1P3L - chains I and G of the 10 polymer chains in the assembly; structure by X-ray diffraction, 2.40 A resolution.

[Chain I]
Molecule: Palindromic 146bp Human Alpha-Satellite DNA fragment
From: Homo sapiens
Sequence (146 nucleotides; numbered 1 to 146; the number before each row is that of its first residue):
     1 ATCAATATCC ACCTGCAGAT TCTACCAAAA GTGTATTTGG AAACTGCTCC ATCAAAAGGC
    61 ATGTTCAGCG GAATTCCGCT GAACATGCCT TTTGATGGAG CAGTTTCCAA ATACACTTTT
   121 GGTAGAATCT GCAGGTGGAT ATTGAT

[Chain G]
Protein: Histone H2A
From: Xenopus laevis
UniProtKB: Q7ZT66 (Q7ZT66_9ZZZZ); residues 1001-1129 here correspond to UniProt positions 2-130 (UniProt number = residue number - 999)
Sequence (129 residues; numbered 1001 to 1129; the number before each row is that of its first residue):
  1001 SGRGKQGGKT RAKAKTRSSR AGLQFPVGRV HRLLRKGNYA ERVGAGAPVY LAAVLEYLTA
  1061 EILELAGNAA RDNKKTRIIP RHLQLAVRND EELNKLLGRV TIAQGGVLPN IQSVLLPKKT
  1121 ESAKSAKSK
Unresolved in the structure: 1001-1010, 1120-1129
Differences from the reference sequence: conflict Ala1014 (Ser15 in Q7ZT66), Gly1067 (Trp68 in Q7ZT66), Asn1068 (Glu69 in Q7ZT66), 21 further conflict positions vs the reference (Q7ZT66) not listed

[How chain I and chain G interact]
Contacting residue pairs - 15 pairs, chain I then chain G:
  DA111(I) with Arg1042(G), sugar contact; Gly1044(G), phosphate contact; Ala1045(G), hydrogen bond to the phosphate
  DT112(I) with Arg1035(G), salt bridge to the phosphate; Arg1042(G), phosphate contact; Val1043(G), hydrogen bond to the phosphate
  DT119(I) with Ala1012(G), phosphate contact
  DG121(I) with Arg1029(G), hydrogen bond to the phosphate
  DG122(I) with Arg1029(G), salt bridge to the phosphate
  DG131(I) with Thr1076(G), hydrogen bond to the phosphate; Arg1077(G), hydrogen bond to the sugar
  DC132(I) with Lys1075(G), phosphate contact; Thr1076(G), hydrogen bond to the phosphate; Arg1077(G), hydrogen bond to the phosphate
  DA133(I) with Lys1075(G), salt bridge to the phosphate
Also at the interface, not in a pair above, chain I (10 interface residues in all): DC69, DT120
Also at the interface, not in a pair above, chain G (14 interface residues in all): Thr1016, Glu1041, Lys1074, Lys1118

[In short]
Chain I and chain G form an interface of 10 and 14 residues respectively, with 7 hydrogen bonds and 3 salt
bridges. Polar pairs include DG131(I)-Arg1077(G), DA111(I)-Ala1045(G) and DT112(I)-Val1043(G).
Here chain I is Palindromic 146bp Human Alpha-Satellite DNA fragment (Homo sapiens) and chain G is Histone H2A
(Xenopus laevis). Entry 1P3L (Crystallographic Studies of Nucleosome Core Particles containing Histone 'Sin'
Mutants) was determined by X-ray diffraction together with 1P34, 1P3A, 1P3B, 1P3F, 1P3G, 1P3I and 4 further
entries from the same study.
